Entry 8W8P (X-ray diffraction, 3.17 A resolution); this record covers chains A and B of the 9 polymer chains in the assembly.

# Chain A (and B)
Molecule: DNA-directed RNA polymerase subunit alpha
From: Thermus thermophilus HB8
Notes: EC 2.7.7.6; chain B of this document is another copy of the same molecule, construct and numbering; everything in this record applies to it too
UniProt: Q5SHR6 (RPOA_THET8); numbering as in UniProt (aligned over 1-315)
Chain sequence (315 residues; row label = number of the first residue in the row):
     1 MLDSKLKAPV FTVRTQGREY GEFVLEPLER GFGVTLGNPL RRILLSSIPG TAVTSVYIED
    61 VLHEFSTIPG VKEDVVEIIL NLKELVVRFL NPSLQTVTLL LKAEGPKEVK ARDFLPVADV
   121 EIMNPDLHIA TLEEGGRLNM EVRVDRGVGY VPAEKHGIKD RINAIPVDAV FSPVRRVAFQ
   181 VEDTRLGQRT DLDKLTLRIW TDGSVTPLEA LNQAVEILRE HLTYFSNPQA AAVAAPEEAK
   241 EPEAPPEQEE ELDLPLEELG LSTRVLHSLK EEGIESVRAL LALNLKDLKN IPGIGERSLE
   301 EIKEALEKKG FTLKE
Unresolved in the structure: 1-3, 235-315 (chain B: 1, 229-315)

# Interface between chain A and chain B
Pairs across the interface - 62 pairs, chain A then chain B:
  A8(A) - Y224(B)  hydrophobic
  P9(A) - Y224(B)
  F11(A) - Y224(B)
  F11(A) - F225(B)
  F11(A) - S226(B)
  F11(A) - N227(B)
  F11(A) - P228(B)
  V13(A) - P228(B)  hydrophobic
  L25(A) - Y224(B)
  L28(A) - H221(B)
  G31(A) - R42(B)
  F32(A) - I43(B)  hydrophobic
  F32(A) - S46(B)
  F32(A) - S47(B)
  F32(A) - I217(B)  hydrophobic
  F32(A) - H221(B)
  V34(A) - R42(B)
  T35(A) - P39(B)
  T35(A) - R42(B)  hydrogen bond
  T35(A) - I43(B)
  L36(A) - L218(B)  hydrophobic
  L36(A) - H221(B)
  L36(A) - F225(B)  hydrophobic
  P39(A) - T35(B)
  P39(A) - P39(B)  hydrophobic
  L40(A) - F225(B)  hydrophobic
  R42(A) - G31(B)  hydrogen bond (side chain-backbone)
  R42(A) - V34(B)
  R42(A) - T35(B)  hydrogen bond
  I43(A) - F32(B)  hydrophobic
  I43(A) - T35(B)
  S47(A) - F32(B)
  D145(A) - L2(B)
  I158(A) - L2(B)  hydrophobic
  F171(A) - L2(B)  hydrophobic
  V215(A) - L222(B)
  I217(A) - F32(B)  hydrophobic
  L218(A) - L36(B)  hydrophobic
  L218(A) - L222(B)  hydrophobic
  R219(A) - L222(B)
  H221(A) - L28(B)
  H221(A) - F32(B)
  L222(A) - L218(B)  hydrophobic
  L222(A) - R219(B)
  L222(A) - L222(B)  hydrophobic
  Y224(A) - A8(B)  hydrophobic
  Y224(A) - P9(B)
  Y224(A) - F11(B)
  F225(A) - F11(B)
  F225(A) - L25(B)  hydrophobic
  F225(A) - L40(B)  hydrophobic
  F225(A) - L211(B)  hydrophobic
  N227(A) - F11(B)
  P228(A) - F11(B)
  P228(A) - V13(B)  hydrophobic
  Q229(A) - F11(B)  hydrogen bond (backbone-backbone)
  Q229(A) - T12(B)
  Q229(A) - V13(B)  hydrogen bond (backbone-backbone)
  A230(A) - V13(B)
  A231(A) - V13(B)  hydrogen bond (backbone-backbone)
  A231(A) - R14(B)
  V233(A) - R14(B)
Other interface residues (no listed pair), chain A (39 interface residues in all): T54, V148, V151, H156, L211, N212
Other interface residues (no listed pair), chain B (35 interface residues in all): S4, V10, N212, V215

# Summary
Chain A and chain B form an interface of 39 and 35 residues respectively; the contacts include 6 hydrogen
bonds. Among the polar pairs are T35(A)-R42(B), R42(A)-G31(B) and Q229(A)-F11(B).
Chain A and chain B are both DNA-directed RNA polymerase subunit alpha (Thermus thermophilus HB8); the
structure, Thermus thermophilus initiation transcription complex containing CMPcPP in the post-translocated
state, was determined by X-ray diffraction (same publication as 8W8N and 8W8O).
